3Q2G - chain A; structure by X-ray diffraction, 2.30 A resolution.

# Chain A
Name: A disintegrin and metalloproteinase with thrombospondin motifs 1
From: Homo sapiens
Notes: EC 3.4.24.-; fragment: residues in UNP 256-548
UniProt: Q9UHI8 (ATS1_HUMAN); residues 4-296 here correspond to UniProt positions 256-548 (UniProt number = residue number + 252)
Chain sequence (297 residues; numbered 4 to 300; the number before each row is that of its first residue):
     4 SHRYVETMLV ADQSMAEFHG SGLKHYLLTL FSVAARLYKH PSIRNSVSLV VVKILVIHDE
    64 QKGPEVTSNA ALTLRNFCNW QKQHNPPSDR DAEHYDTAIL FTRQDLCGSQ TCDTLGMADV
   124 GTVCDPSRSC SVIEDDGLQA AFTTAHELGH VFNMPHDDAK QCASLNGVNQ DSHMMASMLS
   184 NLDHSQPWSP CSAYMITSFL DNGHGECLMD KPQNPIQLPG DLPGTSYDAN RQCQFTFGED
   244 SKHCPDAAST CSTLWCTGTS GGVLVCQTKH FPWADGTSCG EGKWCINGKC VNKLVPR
Unresolved in the structure: 170-174, 249-252, 262-266, 300
Sequence notes: expression tag (297-300)
Disulfide bonds: C81-C133, C110-C115, C127-C210, C165-C194, C236-C259, C247-C269, C254-C288, C282-C293
Ion coordination: Cd2+ site 1: E9, D92, D213; Cd2+ site 2: E9, D99, C210, D213; Ni2+ site 1: H28 (shared with 1 residue of chain B); Ni2+ site 2 near H61 (its only coordinating residue here); Cd2+ site 3 near E68 (its only coordinating residue here); Ni2+ site 3 near E68 (its only coordinating residue here); Na+: D108, L109, C115, T117, E137; Zn2+: H149, H153, H159 (together with QGF); Ni2+ site 4 near H176 (its only coordinating residue here); Cd2+ site 4: D231 (shared with 1 residue of chain B); Ni2+ site 5: E242 (shared with 1 residue of chain B); Ni2+ site 6 near H246 (its only coordinating residue here); 1 more Ni2+ sites not listed; 1 more Mg2+ sites not listed
Small-molecule neighbours: QGF: D116, T117, L118, G119, M120, A121, V123, Q142, F145, T146, H149, E150, H153, H159, M177, A179, S180, M181, L182, L185, F274
UniProt features mapped onto this chain:
  - active site: E150
  - binding site (Ca(2+)): E9, D92, D99, C210, D213
  - binding site (Zn(2+)): H149, H153, H159
  - glycosylation: N295 (N-linked (GlcNAc...) asparagine)

# Summary
Chain A binds QGF. H149, H153 and H159 form the Zn2+ site. E9, D92 and D213 form the Cd2+ site 1. Curated
annotation (UniProt) lists active-site residue E150, 5 Ca2+-binding residues and 3 Zn2+-binding residues.
Chain A is A disintegrin and metalloproteinase with thrombospondin motifs 1 (Homo sapiens); the structure,
Adamts1 in complex with a novel N-hydroxyformamide inhibitors, was determined by X-ray diffraction, deposited
together with 3Q2H.
